5KBL - chain A; structure by X-ray diffraction, 1.41 A resolution.

# Chain A
Name: Cell surface Cu-only superoxide dismutase 5
From: Candida albicans (strain SC5314 / ATCC MYA-2876)
Notes: EC 1.15.1.1
UniProt: Q5AD07 (SOD5_CANAL); residues 27-181 here = UniProt positions 27-181
Sequence (159 residues; row label = number of the first residue in the row):
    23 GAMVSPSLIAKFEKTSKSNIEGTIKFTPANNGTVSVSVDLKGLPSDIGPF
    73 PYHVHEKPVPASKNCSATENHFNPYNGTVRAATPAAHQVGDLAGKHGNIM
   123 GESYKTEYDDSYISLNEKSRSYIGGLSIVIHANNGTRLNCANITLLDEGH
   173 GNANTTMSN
Unresolved in the structure: 23-24, 179-181
Cystine bridges: Cys87-Cys162
Sequence notes: expression tag (23-26); engineered mutation Gln110 (Glu in Q5AD07)
Bound ions: Cu+: His75, His77, His153
UniProt features mapped onto this chain:
  - binding site (Cu cation): His75, His77, His93, His153
  - glycosylation (N-linked (GlcNAc...) asparagine): Asn53, Asn86, Asn98, Asn156, Asn164, Asn176, Asn181
What the authors report for this chain:
  - Cu+ coordination: His75, His77, His153
  - contacts within the chain: His93-Gln110 (hydrogen bond), His75-Asp113
  - mutagenesis - E110Q: unchanged binding to Cu+
  - mutagenesis - E110Q: unchanged catalytic activity on pH 5.0
  - mutagenesis - E110Q: decreased catalytic activity on neutral pH 7
  - mutagenesis - D113A: abolished catalytic activity on low pH
  - mutagenesis - D113A: unchanged catalytic activity on near neutral pH

# Overview
His75, His77 and His153 form the Cu+ site. Curated annotation (UniProt) lists 4 Cu cation-binding residues.
The paper reports that E110Q reduces catalytic activity on neutral pH 7; Cu+ coordination by His75, His77 and
His153.
Chain A is Cell surface Cu-only superoxide dismutase 5 (Candida albicans (strain SC5314 / ATCC MYA-2876)); the
structure, Candida Albicans Superoxide Dismutase 5 (SOD5), E110Q Mutant, was determined by X-ray diffraction
(same publication as 5KBK and 5KBM).
